PDB entry 3C2K | X-ray diffraction, 2.40 A resolution | chains T and A of the 4 polymer chains in the assembly

== Chain T ==
Molecule: 16-nt DNA strand
Sequence (16 nucleotides; numbered 1 to 16; the number before each row is that of its first residue):
     1 CCGACAGCGCATCAGC

== Chain A ==
Protein: DNA polymerase beta
Source organism: Homo sapiens
Notes: EC 2.7.7.7, 4.2.99.-
Reference sequence: P06746 (DPOLB_HUMAN); residue numbers follow UniProt; this construct covers 1-335
Amino-acid sequence (335 residues; numbered 1 to 335; the number before each row is that of its first residue):
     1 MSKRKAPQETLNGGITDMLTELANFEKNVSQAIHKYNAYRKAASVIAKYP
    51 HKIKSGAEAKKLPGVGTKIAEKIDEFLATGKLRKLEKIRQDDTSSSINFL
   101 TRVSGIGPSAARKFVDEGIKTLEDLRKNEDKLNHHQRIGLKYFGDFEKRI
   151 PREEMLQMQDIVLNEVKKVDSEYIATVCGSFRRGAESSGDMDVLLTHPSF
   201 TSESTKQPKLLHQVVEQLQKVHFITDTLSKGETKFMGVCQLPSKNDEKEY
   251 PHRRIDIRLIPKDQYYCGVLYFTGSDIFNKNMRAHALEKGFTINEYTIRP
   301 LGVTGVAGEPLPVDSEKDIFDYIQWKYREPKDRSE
Unresolved in the structure: 1-9
Metal / ion sites: Na+ site 1: Lys-60, Leu-62, Val-65 (shared with 1 residue of chain D); Na+ site 2: Thr-101, Val-103, Ile-106 (shared with 1 residue of chain P); Mn2+ site 1 near Asp-145 (its only coordinating residue here); Mn2+ site 2: Asp-190, Asp-192, Asp-256 (together with DUP) (shared with 1 residue of chain P); Mn2+ site 3: Asp-190, Asp-192 (together with DUP)
Ligand contacts: DUP (2'-deoxyuridine 5'-alpha,beta-imido-triphosphate): Arg-149, Gly-179, Ser-180, Arg-183, Ser-188, Gly-189, Asp-190, Asp-192, Asp-256, Tyr-271, Phe-272, Thr-273, Gly-274, Ser-275, Asp-276, Asn-279
Swiss-Prot annotation at these positions:
  - region: Arg-183 to Asp-192 (DNA-binding)
  - active site: Lys-72 (Nucleophile)
  - binding site (K(+)): Lys-60, Leu-62, Val-65, Thr-101, Val-103, Ile-106
  - binding site (Na(+)): Lys-60, Leu-62, Val-65, Thr-101, Val-103, Ile-106
  - binding site (dATP): Arg-149, Ser-180, Arg-183, Gly-189, Asp-190
  - binding site (dCTP): Arg-149, Ser-180, Arg-183, Gly-189, Asp-190
  - binding site (dGTP): Arg-149, Ser-180, Arg-183, Gly-189, Asp-190, Asp-192
  - binding site (dTTP): Arg-149, Ser-180, Arg-183, Gly-189, Asp-190
  - binding site (Mg(2+)): Asp-190, Asp-192, Asp-256
  - modified residue: Lys-72 (N6-acetyllysine), Arg-83 (Omega-N-methylarginine), Arg-152 (Omega-N-methylarginine)
  - cross-link (Glycyl lysine isopeptide (Lys-Gly)): Lys-41 (interchain with G-Cter in ubiquitin), Lys-61 (interchain with G-Cter in ubiquitin), Lys-81 (interchain with G-Cter in ubiquitin)
  - natural variant: Leu-22 (L22P: Found in a gastric cancer sample; uncertain significance), Tyr-39 (Y39C: Found in a gastric cancer sample; uncertain significance), Gly-118 (G118V: Decreased DNA-directed DNA polymerase activity), Arg-137 (R137Q: Decreased function in base-excision repair), Arg-149 (R149I: Decreased DNA-directed DNA polymerase activity), Asp-160 (D160N: Found in a gastric cancer sample; uncertain significance), Cys-239 (C239R: Found in a gastric cancer sample; uncertain significance), Lys-289 (K289M: Found in a colon cancer sample; uncertain significance), Asn-294 (N294D: Found in a gastric cancer sample; uncertain significance), Glu-295 (E295K: Found in a gastric cancer sample; uncertain significance)
  - mutagenesis: Phe-25 (F25W: No effect on 5'-dRP lyase activity. Decreased ssDNA binding), His-34 (H34G: Decreased 5'-dRP lyase activity. Decreased ssDNA binding), Lys-35 (K35A: Decreased 5'-dRP lyase activity. Decreased ssDNA binding. Loss of 5'-dRP lyase activity; when associated with A-68 and A-72. Decreased ssDNA binding; when associated with A-68 and A-72 ...), Tyr-39 (Y39F: No effect on 5'-dRP lyase activity; Y39Q: Abolishes DNA polymerase and 5'-dRP lyase activity), Lys-41 (K41R: Abolishes ubiquitination; when associated with R-61 and R-81), Lys-60 (K60A: Decreased 5'-dRP lyase activity. Decreased ssDNA binding), Lys-61 (K61R: Abolishes ubiquitination; when associated with R-41 and R-81), Lys-68 (K68A: No effect on 5'-dRP lyase activity. Decreased ssDNA binding. Loss of 5'-dRP lyase activity; when associated with A-35 and A-72. Decreased ssDNA binding; when associated with A-35 and A-72 ...), Glu-71 (E71Q: No effect on 5'-dRP lyase activity. No effect on structure shown by circular dichroism. No effect on ssDNA binding), Lys-72 (K72A: Severely reduced 5'-dRP lyase activity. Does not affect ssDNA binding. Loss of 5'-dRP lyase activity; when associated with A-35 and A-68. Decreased ssDNA binding ...), Glu-75 (E75A: Slightly decreased 5'-dRP lyase activity. Decreased ssDNA binding. No effect on structure shown by circular dichroism), Lys-81 (K81R: Abolishes ubiquitination; when associated with R-41 and R-61), 5 further mutagenesis entries in UniProt
What the authors report for this chain:
  - binding site for DUP: Asn-279

== Chain T / chain A interface ==
Residue-residue contacts (27):
  DC5(T) / His-34(A)  stacking on the base
  DC5(T) / Leu-287(A)  phosphate contact
  DA6(T) / Lys-280(A)  salt bridge to the phosphate
  DA6(T) / Arg-283(A)  hydrogen bond to the base
  DA6(T) / Ala-284(A)  sugar contact
  DA6(T) / Leu-287(A)  phosphate contact
  DG7(T) / Tyr-271(A)  base contact
  DG7(T) / Arg-283(A)  hydrogen bond to the sugar
  DG7(T) / Leu-287(A)  phosphate contact
  DG7(T) / Thr-292(A)  hydrogen bond to the phosphate
  DG7(T) / Ile-293(A)  sugar contact
  DG7(T) / Asn-294(A)  phosphate contact
  DC8(T) / Asn-294(A)  hydrogen bond to the phosphate
  DC8(T) / Glu-295(A)  sugar contact
  DG9(T) / Thr-233(A)  phosphate contact
  DG9(T) / Lys-234(A)  hydrogen bond to the base
  DG9(T) / Arg-258(A)  sugar contact
  DG9(T) / Tyr-296(A)  hydrogen bond to the phosphate
  DC10(T) / Ser-229(A)  phosphate contact
  DC10(T) / Lys-230(A)  hydrogen bond to the phosphate
  DC10(T) / Gly-231(A)  phosphate contact
  DC10(T) / Glu-232(A)  hydrogen bond to the phosphate
  DC10(T) / Thr-233(A)  hydrogen bond to the phosphate
  DC10(T) / Lys-234(A)  hydrogen bond to the phosphate
  DA11(T) / Ser-229(A)  sugar contact
  DA11(T) / Lys-230(A)  hydrogen bond to the phosphate
  DT12(T) / Asn-133(A)  phosphate contact
Other interface residues (no listed pair), chain A (21 interface residues in all): His-134, Arg-299

== In short ==
8 residues of chain T face 21 of chain A across their interface, with 11 hydrogen bonds, 1 salt bridge and 1
aromatic stacking contact. Polar pairs include DA6(T)/Arg-283(A), DG9(T)/Lys-234(A) and DG7(T)/Arg-283(A).
Chain A binds compound DUP. From the paper: a binding site for DUP at Asn-279(A).
Chain T is a 16-nt DNA strand and chain A is DNA polymerase beta (Homo sapiens); the structure, DNA POLYMERASE
BETA with a gapped DNA substrate and DUMPNPP with Manganese in the active site, was determined by X-ray
diffraction (same publication as 3C2L and 3C2M).
